Entry 1ONP (X-ray diffraction, 2.50 A resolution); this record covers chains A and B.

Chain A (and B):
Molecule: 1-deoxy-D-xylulose 5-phosphate reductoisomerase
From: Escherichia coli
Notes: EC 1.1.1.267; chain B of this document is another copy of the same molecule, construct and numbering; everything in this record applies to it too
UniProt: P45568 (DXR_ECOLI); residues 1-398 here = UniProt positions 1-398
Sequence (398 residues; each row starts with the number of its first residue):
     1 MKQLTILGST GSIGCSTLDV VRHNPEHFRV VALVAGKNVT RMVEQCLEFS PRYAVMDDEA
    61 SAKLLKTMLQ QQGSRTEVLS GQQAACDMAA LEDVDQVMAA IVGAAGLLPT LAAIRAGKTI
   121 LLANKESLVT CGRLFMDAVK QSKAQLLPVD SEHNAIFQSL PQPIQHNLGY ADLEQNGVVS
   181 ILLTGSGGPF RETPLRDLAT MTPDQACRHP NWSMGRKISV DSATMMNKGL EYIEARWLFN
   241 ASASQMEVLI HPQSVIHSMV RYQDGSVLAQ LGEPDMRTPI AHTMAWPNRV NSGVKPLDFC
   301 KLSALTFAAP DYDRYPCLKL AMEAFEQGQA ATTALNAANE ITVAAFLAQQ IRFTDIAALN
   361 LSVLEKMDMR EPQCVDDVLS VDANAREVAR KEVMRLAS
Unresolved in the structure: 398
Ion coordination: Mn2+: Asp150, Glu152, Glu231 (together with fosmidomycin)
Residues lining bound ligands: fosmidomycin (FOM; 3-[formyl(hydroxy)amino]propylphosphonic acid): Asp150, Ser151, Glu152, Thr184, Gly185, Ser186, Gly187, Gly188, Trp212, Ser222, Asn227, Lys228, Glu231, Met276
Swiss-Prot annotation at these positions:
  - binding site (NADPH): Thr10, Gly11, Ser12, Ile13, Gly36, Lys37, Asn38, Asn124, Glu126, Gly215
  - binding site (1-deoxy-D-xylulose 5-phosphate): Lys125, Ser151, Glu152, Ser186, His209, Ser222, Asn227, Lys228, Glu231
  - binding site (Mn(2+)): Asp150, Glu152, Glu231
From the paper describing this entry:
  - binding site for fosmidomycin: Ser186, Trp212, Ser222, Asn227, Lys228
  - mutagenesis - H257Q (27,000-fold): decreased catalytic activity (citing earlier work)
  - contacts within the chain: Trp212-His257 (hydrophobic contact), Trp212-Pro274 (hydrophobic contact), Trp212-Met276 (hydrophobic contact)

How chain A and chain B interact:
Residue-residue contacts (78; chain A residue first):
  Gln158(A) - Ser266(B)  hydrogen bond
  Gln158(A) - Leu268(B)
  Gln162(A) - Gln162(B)
  Gly177(A) - Arg289(B)
  Leu182(A) - Phe299(B)  hydrophobic
  Leu249(A) - Phe299(B)  hydrophobic
  Met259(A) - Phe299(B)  hydrophobic
  Arg261(A) - Pro296(B)
  Arg261(A) - Leu297(B)  hydrogen bond (side chain-backbone)
  Arg261(A) - Phe299(B)
  Tyr262(A) - Arg289(B)
  Gln263(A) - Arg289(B)
  Gln263(A) - Val290(B)
  Gln263(A) - Asn291(B)
  Asp264(A) - Thr278(B)  hydrogen bond (backbone-side chain)
  Asp264(A) - Ala281(B)
  Asp264(A) - His282(B)
  Asp264(A) - Arg289(B)  salt bridge
  Asp264(A) - Val290(B)  hydrogen bond (backbone-backbone)
  Asp264(A) - Ser292(B)  hydrogen bond (backbone-side chain)
  Gly265(A) - Leu271(B)
  Gly265(A) - Gly272(B)
  Ser266(A) - Gln158(B)  hydrogen bond
  Ser266(A) - Gln270(B)  hydrogen bond
  Ser266(A) - Leu271(B)
  Ser266(A) - Thr278(B)
  Ser266(A) - Arg289(B)  hydrogen bond
  Val267(A) - Ala269(B)
  Val267(A) - Gln270(B)
  Val267(A) - Leu271(B)  hydrogen bond (backbone-backbone)
  Val267(A) - Phe299(B)  hydrophobic
  Leu268(A) - Gln158(B)
  Leu268(A) - Ala269(B)
  Leu268(A) - Gln270(B)
  Leu268(A) - Arg289(B)
  Ala269(A) - Val267(B)
  Ala269(A) - Leu268(B)
  Ala269(A) - Ala269(B)  hydrogen bond (backbone-backbone)
  Gln270(A) - Ser266(B)  hydrogen bond
  Gln270(A) - Val267(B)
  Gln270(A) - Leu268(B)
  Leu271(A) - Gly265(B)
  Leu271(A) - Ser266(B)
  Leu271(A) - Val267(B)  hydrogen bond (backbone-backbone)
  Gly272(A) - Gly265(B)
  Thr278(A) - Asp264(B)  hydrogen bond (side chain-backbone)
  Thr278(A) - Ser266(B)
  Ala281(A) - Asp264(B)
  His282(A) - Asp264(B)
  Arg289(A) - Tyr262(B)
  Arg289(A) - Gln263(B)
  Arg289(A) - Asp264(B)  salt bridge
  Arg289(A) - Ser266(B)  hydrogen bond
  Arg289(A) - Leu268(B)
  Val290(A) - Gln263(B)
  Val290(A) - Asp264(B)  hydrogen bond (backbone-backbone)
  Asn291(A) - Gln263(B)
  Ser292(A) - Asp264(B)  hydrogen bond (side chain-backbone)
  Pro296(A) - Arg261(B)
  Leu297(A) - Arg261(B)  hydrogen bond (backbone-side chain)
  Phe299(A) - Leu182(B)  hydrophobic
  Phe299(A) - Leu249(B)  hydrophobic
  Phe299(A) - Met259(B)  hydrophobic
  Phe299(A) - Arg261(B)
  Phe299(A) - Val267(B)  hydrophobic
  Phe299(A) - Phe307(B)
  Cys300(A) - Ala309(B)
  Ser303(A) - Leu305(B)
  Ala304(A) - Leu305(B)
  Ala304(A) - Thr306(B)
  Leu305(A) - Ser303(B)
  Leu305(A) - Ala304(B)
  Leu305(A) - Leu305(B)  hydrogen bond (backbone-backbone)
  Leu305(A) - Phe307(B)  hydrophobic
  Thr306(A) - Ala304(B)
  Phe307(A) - Phe299(B)
  Phe307(A) - Leu305(B)  hydrophobic
  Ala309(A) - Cys300(B)
Also at the interface, not in a pair above, chain A (38 interface residues in all): Val294, Leu302, Ala308
Also at the interface, not in a pair above, chain B (38 interface residues in all): Gly177, Val294, Leu302, Ala308

Summary:
Chain A and chain B each contribute 38 residues to their interface; the contacts include 18 hydrogen bonds and
2 salt bridges. Among the polar pairs are Asp264(A)-Arg289(B), Gln158(A)-Ser266(B) and Arg261(A)-Leu297(B).
The paper reports a binding site for fosmidomycin at Ser186(A), Trp212(A) and Ser222(A) among others; H257Q of
chain A reduces catalytic activity.
Chain A and chain B are both 1-deoxy-D-xylulose 5-phosphate reductoisomerase (Escherichia coli); the
structure, IspC complex with Mn2+ and fosmidomycin, was determined by X-ray diffraction together with 1ONN and
1ONO from the same study.
